Entry 5S5A (X-ray diffraction, 2.35 A resolution); this record covers chains B and C of the 6 polymer chains in the assembly.

# Chain B
Molecule: Tubulin beta-2B chain
Source organism: Bos taurus
UniProt: Q6B856 (TBB2B_BOVIN); the author numbering skips numbers that UniProt does not, so the offset changes along the chain: 1-42 = UniProt 1-42; 45-360 = UniProt 43-358; 369-455 = UniProt 359-445
Amino-acid sequence (445 residues; row label = number of the first residue in the row; note: 10 numbers in that range are skipped by the numbering (no residue carries them; nothing is unmodelled there)):
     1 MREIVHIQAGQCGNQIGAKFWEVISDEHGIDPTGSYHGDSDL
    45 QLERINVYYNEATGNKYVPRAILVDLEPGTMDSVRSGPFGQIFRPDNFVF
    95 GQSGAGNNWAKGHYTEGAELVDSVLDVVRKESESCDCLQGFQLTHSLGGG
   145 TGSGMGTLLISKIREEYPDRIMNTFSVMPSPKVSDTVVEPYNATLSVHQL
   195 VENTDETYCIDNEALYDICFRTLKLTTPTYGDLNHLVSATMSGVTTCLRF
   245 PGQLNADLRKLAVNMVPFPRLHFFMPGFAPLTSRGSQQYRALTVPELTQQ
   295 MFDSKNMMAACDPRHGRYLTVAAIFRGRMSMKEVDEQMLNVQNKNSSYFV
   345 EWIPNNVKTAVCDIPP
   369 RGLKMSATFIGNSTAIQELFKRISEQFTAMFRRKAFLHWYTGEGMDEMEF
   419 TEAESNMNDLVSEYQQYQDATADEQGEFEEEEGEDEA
Unresolved in the structure: 279-280, 441-455
Ion coordination: Mg2+: Gln-11 (together with GDP); Ca2+ near Glu-113 (its only coordinating residue here)
Small-molecule neighbours:
  - GDP (guanosine-5'-diphosphate): Gly-10, Gln-11, Cys-12, Gln-15, Ile-16, Ala-99, Asn-101, Ser-140, Gly-142, Gly-143, Gly-144, Thr-145, Gly-146, Ser-147, Val-171, Pro-173, Val-177, Asp-179, Glu-183, Asn-206, Leu-209, Tyr-224, Leu-227, Asn-228
  - N-(4-methoxyphenyl)glycinamide (WZY): Pro-175, Lys-176, Val-177, Ser-178, Tyr-210, Pro-222, Thr-223, Tyr-224, Leu-227
Curated features (UniProtKB/Swiss-Prot):
  - motif: Met-1 to Ile-4 (MREI motif)
  - binding site (GTP): Gln-11, Glu-71, Ser-140, Gly-144, Thr-145, Gly-146, Asn-206, Asn-228
  - binding site (Mg(2+)): Glu-71
  - modified residue: Ser-40 (Phosphoserine), Thr-57 (Phosphothreonine), Lys-60 (N6-acetyllysine), Ser-174 (Phosphoserine), Thr-287 (Phosphothreonine), Thr-292 (Phosphothreonine), Arg-320 (Omega-N-methylarginine), Glu-448 (5-glutamyl polyglutamate)
  - cross-link (Glycyl lysine isopeptide (Lys-Gly)): Lys-60 (interchain with G-Cter in ubiquitin), Lys-326 (interchain with G-Cter in ubiquitin)

# Chain C
Molecule: Tubulin alpha-1B chain
Source organism: Bos taurus
UniProt: P81947 (TBA1B_BOVIN); residues 1-451 here = UniProt positions 1-451
Amino-acid sequence (451 residues; each row starts with the number of its first residue):
     1 MRECISIHVGQAGVQIGNACWELYCLEHGIQPDGQMPSDKTIGGGDDSFN
    51 TFFSETGAGKHVPRAVFVDLEPTVIDEVRTGTYRQLFHPEQLITGKEDAA
   101 NNYARGHYTIGKEIIDLVLDRIRKLADQCTGLQGFLVFHSFGGGTGSGFT
   151 SLLMERLSVDYGKKSKLEFSIYPAPQVSTAVVEPYNSILTTHTTLEHSDC
   201 AFMVDNEAIYDICRRNLDIERPTYTNLNRLISQIVSSITASLRFDGALNV
   251 DLTEFQTNLVPYPRIHFPLATYAPVISAEKAYHEQLSVAEITNACFEPAN
   301 QMVKCDPRHGKYMACCLLYRGDVVPKDVNAAIATIKTKRSIQFVDWCPTG
   351 FKVGINYQPPTVVPGGDLAKVQRAVCMLSNTTAIAEAWARLDHKFDLMYA
   401 KRAFVHWYVGEGMEEGEFSEAREDMAALEKDYEEVGVDSVEGEGEEEGEE
   451 Y
Unresolved in the structure: 441-451
Ion coordination: Ca2+: Asp-39, Thr-41, Gly-44, Glu-55
Small-molecule neighbours:
  - GTP (guanosine-5'-triphosphate): Gly-10, Gln-11, Ala-12, Gln-15, Ile-16, Asp-69, Asp-98, Ala-99, Ala-100, Asn-101, Ser-140, Gly-142, Gly-143, Gly-144, Thr-145, Gly-146, Ile-171, Pro-173, Val-177, Ser-178, Thr-179, Glu-183, Asn-206, Tyr-224, Leu-227, Asn-228, Ile-231
  - N-(4-methoxyphenyl)glycinamide (WZY), molecule 1: Thr-41, Ile-42, Gly-43, Gly-44, Gly-45, Asp-46
  - N-(4-methoxyphenyl)glycinamide (WZY), molecule 2: His-406, Val-409, Gly-410

# Chain B / chain C interface
Residue-residue contacts (40):
  Gln-96(B) / Met-1(C)
  Gln-96(B) / Arg-2(C)
  Ser-97(B) / Arg-2(C)
  Asn-101(B) / Glu-254(C)  hydrogen bond
  Asp-179(B) / Glu-254(C)
  Asp-179(B) / Lys-352(C)  hydrogen bond (backbone-side chain)
  Thr-180(B) / Glu-254(C)
  Thr-180(B) / Asn-258(C)
  Val-181(B) / Asn-258(C)  hydrogen bond (backbone-side chain)
  Val-182(B) / Thr-257(C)
  Thr-221(B) / Lys-326(C)
  Thr-221(B) / Asn-329(C)
  Ala-397(B) / Trp-346(C)
  Met-398(B) / Trp-346(C)
  Arg-400(B) / Asp-345(C)  salt bridge
  Arg-400(B) / Ser-439(C)  hydrogen bond
  Arg-401(B) / Tyr-262(C)  hydrogen bond (backbone-side chain)
  Arg-401(B) / Asp-345(C)  salt bridge
  Arg-401(B) / Trp-346(C)
  Arg-401(B) / Glu-434(C)  hydrogen bond (side chain-backbone)
  Arg-401(B) / Val-435(C)
  Arg-401(B) / Val-437(C)  hydrogen bond (side chain-backbone)
  Arg-401(B) / Asp-438(C)
  Arg-401(B) / Ser-439(C)  hydrogen bond
  Lys-402(B) / Tyr-262(C)
  Ala-403(B) / Pro-261(C)
  Ala-403(B) / Tyr-262(C)
  Ala-403(B) / Trp-346(C)  hydrophobic
  Phe-404(B) / Thr-257(C)
  Phe-404(B) / Asn-258(C)
  Phe-404(B) / Val-260(C)
  Phe-404(B) / Pro-261(C)  hydrogen bond (backbone-backbone)
  Phe-404(B) / Trp-346(C)  hydrophobic
  His-406(B) / Val-260(C)  hydrogen bond (side chain-backbone)
  His-406(B) / Pro-261(C)
  His-406(B) / Tyr-262(C)
  His-406(B) / Pro-263(C)
  Trp-407(B) / Gln-256(C)
  Trp-407(B) / Thr-257(C)  hydrogen bond (side chain-backbone)
  Trp-407(B) / Val-260(C)
Also at the interface, not in a pair above, chain B (19 interface residues in all): Gly-100, Leu-405
Also at the interface, not in a pair above, chain C (22 interface residues in all): Pro-325, Pro-348

# In short
19 residues of chain B and 22 residues of chain C are in contact; the contacts include 11 hydrogen bonds and 2
salt bridges. Polar contacts include Arg-400(B)/Asp-345(C), Arg-401(B)/Asp-345(C) and Asn-101(B)/Glu-254(C).
Bound to chain B: GDP and N-(4-methoxyphenyl)glycinamide. Ligands of chain C: GTP and
N-(4-methoxyphenyl)glycinamide.
Here chain B is Tubulin beta-2B chain and chain C is Tubulin alpha-1B chain, both from Bos taurus. Entry 5S5A
(Tubulin-Z1449748885-complex) was determined by X-ray diffraction, deposited together with 5S4L, 5S4M, 5S4N,
5S4O, 5S4P, 5S4Q and 52 further entries.
